Entry 9KNU (electron microscopy, 3.60 A resolution); this record covers chains A and B of the 24 polymer chains in the assembly.

[Chain A (and B)]
Protein: Portal protein
From: Escherichia phage Mu
Notes: chain B of this document is another copy of the same molecule, construct and numbering; everything in this record applies to it too
Reference sequence: Q9T1W5 (PORTL_BPMU); residue numbers follow UniProt; this construct covers 1-512
Amino-acid sequence (512 residues; row label = number of the first residue in the row):
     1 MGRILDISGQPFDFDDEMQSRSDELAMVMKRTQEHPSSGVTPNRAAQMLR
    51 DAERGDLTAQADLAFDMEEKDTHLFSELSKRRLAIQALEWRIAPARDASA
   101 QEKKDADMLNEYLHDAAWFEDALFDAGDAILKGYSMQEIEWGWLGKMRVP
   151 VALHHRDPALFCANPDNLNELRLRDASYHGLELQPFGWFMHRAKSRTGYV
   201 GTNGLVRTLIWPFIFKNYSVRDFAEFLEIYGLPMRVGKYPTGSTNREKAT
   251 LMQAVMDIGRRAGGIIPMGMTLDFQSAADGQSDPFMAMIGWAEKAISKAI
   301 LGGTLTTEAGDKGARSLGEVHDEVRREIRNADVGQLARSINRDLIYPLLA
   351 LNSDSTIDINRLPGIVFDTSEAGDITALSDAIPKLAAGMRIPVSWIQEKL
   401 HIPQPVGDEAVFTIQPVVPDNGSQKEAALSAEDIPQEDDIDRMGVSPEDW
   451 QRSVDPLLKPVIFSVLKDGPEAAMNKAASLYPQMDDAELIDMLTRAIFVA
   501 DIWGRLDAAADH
Not modelled in the structure: 1, 305-321, 402-512

[How chain A and chain B interact]
Residue-residue contacts (109; chain A residue first):
  Gln33(A) with Glu53(B)
  His35(A) with Arg50(B); Glu53(B), salt bridge
  Phe65(A) with Thr202(B); Arg207(B)
  Glu68(A) with Arg196(B)
  Glu69(A) with Arg196(B); Arg207(B), salt bridge; Thr208(B)
  Lys70(A) with Trp211(B)
  Thr72(A) with Thr208(B), hydrogen bond (side chain-backbone); Pro212(B); Ala295(B); Ala299(B)
  His73(A) with Lys298(B), hydrogen bond
  Phe75(A) with Leu205(B), hydrophobic; Thr208(B)
  Ser76(A) with Lys298(B)
  Lys80(A) with Gly302(B), hydrogen bond (side chain-backbone); Val324(B)
  Leu83(A) with Ile328(B), hydrophobic; Ala331(B), hydrophobic
  Ala87(A) with Glu327(B)
  Glu111(A) with Arg96(B), salt bridge
  His114(A) with Arg96(B)
  Asp115(A) with Arg96(B), salt bridge
  Ala117(A) with Arg338(B), hydrogen bond (backbone-side chain)
  Asp121(A) with Lys194(B), salt bridge; Arg338(B), salt bridge
  Phe124(A) with Lys194(B); Ser195(B)
  Asp125(A) with Lys194(B), salt bridge; Thr197(B), hydrogen bond
  Asp128(A) with Thr197(B)
  His155(A) with Thr197(B)
  Lys216(A) with Trp291(B)
  Val220(A) with Phe215(B), hydrophobic; Trp291(B), hydrophobic
  Phe223(A) with Pro284(B); Met288(B), hydrophobic
  Leu227(A) with Ser219(B); Asp222(B); Pro284(B); Phe285(B), hydrophobic; Met288(B), hydrophobic
  Glu228(A) with Asp222(B)
  Tyr230(A) with Gly280(B); Gln281(B), hydrogen bond (side chain-backbone); Pro284(B), hydrophobic; Phe285(B), hydrophobic
  Gly231(A) with Phe226(B); Ala278(B); Asp279(B)
  Leu232(A) with Ile229(B), hydrophobic
  Pro233(A) with Ala277(B); Ala278(B)
  Ile258(A) with Met234(B), hydrophobic
  Gly259(A) with Ile229(B)
  Arg260(A) with Glu228(B), hydrogen bond (side chain-backbone); Leu232(B)
  Arg261(A) with Leu232(B); Arg235(B), hydrogen bond (backbone-side chain); Ile258(B), hydrogen bond (side chain-backbone)
  Ala262(A) with Met234(B); Arg235(B), hydrogen bond (backbone-backbone)
  Gly263(A) with Arg235(B); Met256(B)
  Gly264(A) with Arg235(B), hydrogen bond (backbone-backbone); Val236(B); Gly237(B), hydrogen bond (backbone-backbone)
  Ile265(A) with Gly237(B); Tyr239(B), hydrophobic; Lys248(B); Leu251(B), hydrophobic; Met252(B), hydrophobic
  Ile266(A) with Gly237(B), hydrogen bond (backbone-backbone); Lys238(B); Tyr239(B), hydrogen bond (backbone-backbone)
  Pro267(A) with Lys238(B); Tyr239(B)
  Met268(A) with Lys238(B), hydrogen bond (backbone-side chain); Tyr239(B), hydrogen bond (backbone-backbone); Gly269(B)
  Met270(A) with Lys238(B), hydrogen bond (backbone-side chain)
  Leu272(A) with Met234(B), hydrophobic; Val236(B), hydrophobic; Gln275(B)
  Phe274(A) with Met234(B), hydrophobic; Ser276(B); Ala277(B), hydrophobic
  Ser282(A) with Asp283(B), hydrogen bond; Pro284(B); Ala287(B)
  Met286(A) with Trp291(B), hydrophobic
  Ile289(A) with Trp291(B)
  Glu293(A) with Trp291(B), hydrogen bond; Lys298(B), salt bridge
  Ile375(A) with Leu378(B), hydrophobic; Ala381(B), hydrophobic
  Thr376(A) with Ala377(B)
  Ser379(A) with Ala381(B); Lys384(B); Leu385(B)
  Asp380(A) with Lys384(B)
  Pro383(A) with Lys384(B)
  Val393(A) with Met389(B), hydrophobic
  Ile396(A) with Met389(B), hydrophobic
  Leu400(A) with Trp395(B), hydrophobic
  His401(A) with Trp395(B)
Interface residues without a listed pair, chain A (66 interface residues in all): Arg21, Arg82, Gln86, Glu120, Ala224, Phe226, Leu378, Ile382
Interface residues without a listed pair, chain B (69 interface residues in all): Asn167, Leu227, Pro240, Thr241, Val255, Gly259, Gln335, Pro392

[Overview]
66 residues of chain A face 69 of chain B across their interface; the contacts include 19 hydrogen bonds and 8
salt bridges. Polar pairs include His35(A)-Glu53(B), Glu69(A)-Arg207(B) and Glu111(A)-Arg96(B).
Chain A and chain B are both Portal protein (Escherichia phage Mu); the structure, Neck structure of
bacteriophage Mu in contracted state, was determined by electron microscopy, deposited together with 9LJ8,
9JOD, 9KHX, 9KHY and 9KI1.
